3HKY - chain A; structure by X-ray diffraction, 1.90 A resolution.

== Chain A ==
Protein: RNA-directed RNA polymerase
Source organism: Hepatitis C virus subtype 1b
Notes: EC 2.7.7.48; fragment: RESIDUES in UNP 2420-2989
Reference sequence: O92972 (POLG_HCVJ4); residues 1-570 here correspond to UniProt positions 2420-2989 (UniProt number = residue number + 2419)
Chain sequence (581 residues; numbered -2 to 578; the number before each row is that of its first residue; numbers below 1 keep their minus sign (Met-2 is residue -2)):
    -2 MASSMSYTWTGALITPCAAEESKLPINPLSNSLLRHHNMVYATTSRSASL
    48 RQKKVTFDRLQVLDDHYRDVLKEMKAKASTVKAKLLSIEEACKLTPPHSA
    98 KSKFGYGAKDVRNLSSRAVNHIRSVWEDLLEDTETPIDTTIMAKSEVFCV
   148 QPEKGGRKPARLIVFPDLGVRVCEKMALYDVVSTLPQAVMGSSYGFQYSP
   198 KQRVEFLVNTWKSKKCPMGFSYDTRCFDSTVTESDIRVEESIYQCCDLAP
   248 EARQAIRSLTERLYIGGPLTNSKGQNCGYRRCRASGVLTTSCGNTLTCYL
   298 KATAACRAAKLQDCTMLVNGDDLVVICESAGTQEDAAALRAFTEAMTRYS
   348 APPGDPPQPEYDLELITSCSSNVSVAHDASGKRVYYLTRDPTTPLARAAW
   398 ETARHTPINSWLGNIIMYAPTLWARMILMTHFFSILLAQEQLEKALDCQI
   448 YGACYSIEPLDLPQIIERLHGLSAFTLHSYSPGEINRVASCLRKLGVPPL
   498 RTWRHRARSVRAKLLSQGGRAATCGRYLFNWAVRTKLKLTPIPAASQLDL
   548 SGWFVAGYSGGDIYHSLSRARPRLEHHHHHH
Not modelled in the structure: -2 to -1, 564-578
Construct notes: expression tag (-2 to 0, 571-578)
Small-molecule neighbours: IX6 ((11S)-10-[(2,5-dimethyl-1,3-oxazol-4-yl)carbonyl]-11-{2-fluoro-4-[(2-methylprop-2-en-1-yl)oxy]phenyl}-3,3-dimethyl-2,3,4,5,10,11-hexahydrothiopyrano[3,2-b][1,5]benzodiazepin-6-ol 1,1-dioxide): Phe193, Pro197, Arg200, Asn316, Cys366, Ser367, Ser368, Leu384, Arg386, Ser407, Gly410, Asn411, Met414, Tyr415, Gln446, Ile447, Tyr448, Gly449, Ser556
Reported in the primary citation:
  - binding site for IX6: Ser367, Arg386, Tyr415, Tyr448, Gly449, Ser556
  - mutagenesis - Y415F: decreased binding to IX6
  - conformationally variable residues (side-chain flip): Arg200

== Summary ==
Ligands of chain A: compound IX6. From the paper: a binding site for IX6 at Ser367, Arg386 and Tyr415 among
others; Y415F reduces binding to IX6.
Chain A is RNA-directed RNA polymerase (Hepatitis C virus subtype 1b); the structure, HCV NS5B polymerase
genotype 1b in complex with 1,5 benzodiazepine 6, was determined by X-ray diffraction together with 3HKW from
the same study.
